Entry 2OE7 (X-ray diffraction, 2.10 A resolution); this record covers chain X.

Chain X:
Molecule: Lysozyme
Source organism: Enterobacteria phage T4
Notes: EC 3.2.1.17
UniProtKB: P00720 (LYS_BPT4); numbering as in UniProt (aligned over 1-164)
Amino-acid sequence (164 residues; numbered 1 to 164; the number before each row is that of its first residue):
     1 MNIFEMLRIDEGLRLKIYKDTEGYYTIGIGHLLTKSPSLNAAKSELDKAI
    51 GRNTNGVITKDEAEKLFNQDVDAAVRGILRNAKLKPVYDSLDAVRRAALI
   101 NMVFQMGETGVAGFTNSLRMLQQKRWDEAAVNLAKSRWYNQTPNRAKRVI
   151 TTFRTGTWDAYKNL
Disordered / not traced: 163-164
Differences from the reference sequence: engineered mutation Thr54 (Cys in P00720), Ala97 (Cys in P00720)
Curated features (UniProtKB/Swiss-Prot):
  - active site (Proton donor/acceptor): Glu11, Asp20
  - binding site (substrate): Leu32, Phe104, Ser117, Asn132
  - mutagenesis: Glu11 (E11A/F/H/M/N: Complete loss of enzymatic activity; E11N: Loss of 84% of enzymatic activity; E11Q: Complete loss of activity), Asp20 (D20A/N/S/T: Complete loss of enzymatic activity; D20C: Nearly no effet on specific enzymatic activity; D20E/Q: Loss of 99% of enzymatic activity), Thr26 (T26E: Complete loss of activity at neutral pH; covalently bound substrate; T26H: Facilitates transglycosylation more effectively than hydrolysis; covalently bound substrate), Gly30 (G30A: Almost complete loss of enzymatic activity; G30F: Almost complete loss of enzymatic activity. The enzyme is destabilized by 1.5 kcal/mol), Ser117 (S117F: 10-fold decrease in enzymatic activity; S117I: 500-fold decrease in enzymatic activity; S117V: 50-fold decrease in enzymatic activity), Asn132 (N132I: 5-fold decrease in enzymatic activity; N132M/F: 2-fold decrease in enzymatic activity)
What the authors report for this chain:
  - contacts within the chain: His31-Asp70 (hydrogen bond)
  - conformationally variable residues (helix shift): Leu66

Summary:
Curated annotation (UniProt) lists active-site residues Glu11 and Asp20, 4 substrate-binding residues and 6
mutagenesis sites. From the paper: conformational variability at Leu66; contacts within the chain involving
His31 and Asp70.
Chain X is Lysozyme (Enterobacteria phage T4); the structure, High-Pressure T4 Lysozyme, was determined by
X-ray diffraction, deposited together with 2OE9, 2OEA and 2B6T.
